7AOC - chains C and K of the 12 polymer chains in the assembly; structure by electron microscopy, 3.84 A resolution.

# Chain C
Protein: DNA-directed RNA polymerases I and III subunit RPAC1
Organism: Schizosaccharomyces pombe (strain 972 / ATCC 24843)
UniProtKB: O94616 (RPAC1_SCHPO); numbering as in UniProt (aligned over 1-348)
Sequence (348 residues; each row starts with the number of its first residue):
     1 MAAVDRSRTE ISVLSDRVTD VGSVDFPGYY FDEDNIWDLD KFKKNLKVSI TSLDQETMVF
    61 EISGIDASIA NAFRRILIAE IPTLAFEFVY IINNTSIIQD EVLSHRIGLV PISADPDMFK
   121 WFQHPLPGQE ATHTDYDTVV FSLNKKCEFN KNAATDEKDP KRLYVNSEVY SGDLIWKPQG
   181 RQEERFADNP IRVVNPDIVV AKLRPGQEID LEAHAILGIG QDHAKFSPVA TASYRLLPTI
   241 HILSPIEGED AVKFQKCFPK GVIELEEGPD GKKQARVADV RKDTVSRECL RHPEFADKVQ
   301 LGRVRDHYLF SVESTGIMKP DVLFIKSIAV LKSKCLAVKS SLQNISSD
Disordered / not traced: 1-28, 346-348

# Chain K
Protein: DNA-directed RNA polymerases I and III subunit RPAC2
Organism: Schizosaccharomyces pombe (strain 972 / ATCC 24843)
UniProtKB: Q09177 (RPAC2_SCHPO); residue numbers follow UniProt; this construct covers 1-125
Sequence (125 residues; row label = number of the first residue in the row):
     1 MAAMTDVTDP SSVAMESATE KIIILPGHSA DLTSVTFQIQ KEDHTLGNSL RYVIMKNPEV
    61 EFCGYSIPHP SEAKMNFRIQ TAPSTTAVDV LRKGLDDLID LCDAVTEKFT EQLPRDTSTT
   121 MEVDG
Disordered / not traced: 1-19, 115-125

# Chain C / chain K interface
Residue-residue contacts (65; chain C residue first):
  Tyr29(C) with Pro58(K), hydrogen bond (side chain-backbone); Glu59(K); Val60(K); Glu61(K); Ala82(K)
  Phe31(C) with Met55(K); Lys56(K); Asn57(K); Pro58(K)
  Asn35(C) with Lys56(K)
  Ile36(C) with Lys56(K); Pro58(K)
  Trp37(C) with Lys56(K), hydrogen bond (backbone-backbone); Asp97(K), hydrogen bond; Leu101(K), hydrophobic
  Leu39(C) with Asp100(K)
  Phe42(C) with Leu101(K), hydrophobic
  Lys43(C) with Glu107(K), salt bridge; Lys108(K)
  Leu46(C) with Val105(K), hydrophobic; Lys108(K)
  Val48(C) with Gln112(K), hydrogen bond (backbone-side chain)
  Ile50(C) with Phe109(K), hydrophobic; Gln112(K); Leu113(K), hydrophobic
  Met58(C) with Phe109(K), hydrophobic
  Phe60(C) with Phe109(K), hydrophobic
  Ile65(C) with Val105(K), hydrophobic
  Asp66(C) with Tyr52(K)
  Ser68(C) with Asn48(K), hydrogen bond (side chain-backbone); Ser49(K), hydrogen bond (side chain-backbone); Tyr52(K)
  Ile69(C) with Tyr52(K), hydrophobic; Leu98(K), hydrophobic; Leu101(K), hydrophobic
  Ala72(C) with Thr45(K)
  Phe73(C) with Val105(K), hydrophobic
  Arg75(C) with His44(K); Thr45(K), hydrogen bond
  Ile76(C) with Thr45(K)
  Gln221(C) with Asp43(K)
  Asp321(C) with Phe109(K); Leu113(K)
  Phe324(C) with Phe109(K), hydrophobic
  Ile325(C) with Phe109(K), hydrophobic; Thr110(K)
  Ile328(C) with Thr106(K)
  Leu331(C) with Cys102(K), hydrophobic
  Lys332(C) with Asp103(K), salt bridge
  Lys334(C) with Glu42(K); Leu46(K)
  Cys335(C) with Leu98(K), hydrophobic; Ile99(K), hydrophobic
  Leu336(C) with Ile99(K), hydrophobic
  Val338(C) with Ile39(K), hydrophobic; Leu95(K), hydrophobic
  Lys339(C) with Leu95(K); Asp96(K), salt bridge
  Ser341(C) with Lys21(K); Ile22(K)
  Leu342(C) with Ile22(K); Val88(K), hydrophobic; Leu91(K), hydrophobic; Arg92(K)
  Gln343(C) with Arg92(K)
Other interface residues (no listed pair), chain C (40 interface residues in all): Ser49, Leu53, Glu80, Ile345
Other interface residues (no listed pair), chain K (41 interface residues in all): Ile24, Ala104

# In short
Chain C and chain K form an interface of 40 and 41 residues respectively; the contacts include 7 hydrogen
bonds and 3 salt bridges. Polar pairs include Lys43(C)-Glu107(K), Lys332(C)-Asp103(K) and Lys339(C)-Asp96(K).
Here chain C is DNA-directed RNA polymerases I and III subunit RPAC1 and chain K is DNA-directed RNA
polymerases I and III subunit RPAC2, both from Schizosaccharomyces pombe (strain 972 / ATCC 24843). Entry 7AOC
(Schizosaccharomyces pombe RNA polymerase I (monomer)) was determined by electron microscopy together with
7AOD and 7AOE from the same study.
